Entry 3GB5 (X-ray diffraction, 2.00 A resolution); this record covers chain A.

[Chain A]
Molecule: Iodotyrosine dehalogenase 1
From: Mus musculus
Reference sequence: Q9DCX8 (IYD1_MOUSE); residues 34-285 here = UniProt positions 34-285
Sequence (259 residues; each row starts with the number of its first residue):
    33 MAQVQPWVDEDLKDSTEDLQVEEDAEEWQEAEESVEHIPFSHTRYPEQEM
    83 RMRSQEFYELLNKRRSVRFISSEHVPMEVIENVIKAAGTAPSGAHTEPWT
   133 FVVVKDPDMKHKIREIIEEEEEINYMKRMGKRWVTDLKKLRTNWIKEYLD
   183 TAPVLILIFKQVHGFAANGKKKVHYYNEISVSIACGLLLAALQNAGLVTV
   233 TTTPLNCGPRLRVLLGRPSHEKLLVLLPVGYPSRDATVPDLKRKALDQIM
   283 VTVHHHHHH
Unresolved in the structure: 33-67, 156-177, 195-207, 288-291
Differences from the reference sequence: expression tag (33, 286-291)
Small-molecule neighbours: FMN (flavin mononucleotide): Arg96, Arg97, Ser98, Arg100, Pro123, Ser124, Gly125, Ala126, His127, Tyr208, Ile211, Ser212, Ile215, Val232, Thr233, Thr234, Thr235, Leu273, Arg275
From the paper describing this entry:
  - conformationally variable residues (order/disorder transition): Asn156 to Ile177
  - binding site for flavin mononucleotide: Arg96, Arg97, Ser98, Arg100, Ser124, Thr235, Arg275
  - disease-associated variants - R97W, F101DEL/I102L: decreased catalytic activity (citing earlier work)
  - disease-associated variants - A216T: decreased stability (proposed by the authors, not directly observed)
  - mutagenesis - C217A, C239A: unchanged catalytic activity (citing earlier work)

[Overview]
Ligands of chain A: flavin mononucleotide. The paper reports a binding site for flavin mononucleotide at
Arg96, Arg97 and Ser98 among others; R97W and F101DEL/I102L reduce catalytic activity; 5 substitutions were
tested in all.
Chain A is Iodotyrosine dehalogenase 1 (Mus musculus); the structure, Crystal structure of Mus musculus
iodotyrosine deiodinase (IYD) bound to FMN, was determined by X-ray diffraction, deposited together with 3GFD
and 3GH8.
